9BFI - chain A; structure by electron microscopy, 2.66 A resolution.

Chain A:
Molecule: High affinity choline transporter 1
Source organism: Homo sapiens
Reference sequence: Q9GZV3 (SC5A7_HUMAN); residues 1-580 here = UniProt positions 1-580
Chain sequence (614 residues; row label = number of the first residue in the row):
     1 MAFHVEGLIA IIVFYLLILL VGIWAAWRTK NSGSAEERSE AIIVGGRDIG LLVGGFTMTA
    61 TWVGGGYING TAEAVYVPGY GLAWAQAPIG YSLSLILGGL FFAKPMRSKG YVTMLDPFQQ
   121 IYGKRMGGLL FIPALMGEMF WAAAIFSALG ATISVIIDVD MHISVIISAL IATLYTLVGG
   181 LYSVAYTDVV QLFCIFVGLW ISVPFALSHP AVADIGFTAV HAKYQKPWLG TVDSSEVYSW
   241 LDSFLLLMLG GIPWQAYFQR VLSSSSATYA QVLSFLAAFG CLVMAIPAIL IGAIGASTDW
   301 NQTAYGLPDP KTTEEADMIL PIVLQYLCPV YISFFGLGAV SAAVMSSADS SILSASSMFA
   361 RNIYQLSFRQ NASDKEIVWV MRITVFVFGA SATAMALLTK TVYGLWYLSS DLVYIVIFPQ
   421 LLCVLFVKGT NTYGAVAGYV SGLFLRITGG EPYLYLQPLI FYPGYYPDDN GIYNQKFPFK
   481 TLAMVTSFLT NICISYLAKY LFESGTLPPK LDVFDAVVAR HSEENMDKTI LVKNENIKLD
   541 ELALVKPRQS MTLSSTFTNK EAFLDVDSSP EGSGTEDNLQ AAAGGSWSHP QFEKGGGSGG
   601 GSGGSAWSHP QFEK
Disordered / not traced: 1, 30-46, 180-182, 369-375, 518-614
Sequence notes: expression tag (581-614)
Swiss-Prot annotation at these positions:
  - motif: Asp527 to Val532 (Dileucine-like motif)
  - glycosylation: Asn301 (N-linked (GlcNAc...) asparagine)
  - natural variant: Asp48 (D48G: In CMS20), Gly65 (G65E: In CMS20), Ile89 (I89V: 40% reduction in choline transmembrane transporter activity), Pro105 (P105S: In CMS20), Tyr111 (Y111H: In CMS20), Tyr175 (Y175C: In CMS20; uncertain significance), Ile291 (I291T: In CMS20; uncertain significance), Val344 (V344L: In CMS20; uncertain significance), Arg361 (R361Q: In CMS20), Phe418 (F418V: In CMS20; uncertain significance), Arg446 (R446G: In CMS20)
  - mutagenesis: Ile89 (I89A: Decreased choline transmembrane transporter activity, only 20% of wild-type choline uptake activity), Glu451 (E451Q: Decreased choline transmembrane transporter activity, only 5% of wild-type choline uptake activity), Ile530 (I530A: No change in protein internalization. No change in choline transmembrane transporter activity), Leu531 to Val532 (Decreased protein internalization; when associated with V-538. Increased choline transmembrane transporter activity; when associated with V-538), Leu531 (L531A: Loss of protein internalization to vesicular structures in neurons. Increased choline transmembrane transporter activity), Val532 (V532A: Decreased protein internalization. Increased choline transmembrane transporter activity), Lys538 (K538V: Decreased protein internalization; when associated with 531-L-V-532. Increased choline transmembrane transporter activity; when associated with 531-L-V-532)
What the authors report for this chain:
  - mutagenesis - D188A, S346A, S347A: abolished catalytic activity
  - disease-associated variants - D349N: abolished catalytic activity (proposed by the authors, not directly observed)

Overview:
UniProt lists 6 mutagenesis sites. The paper reports that D188A, S346A and S347A, among others, abolish
catalytic activity.
Chain A is High affinity choline transporter 1 (Homo sapiens); the structure, Cryo-EM structure of human CHT1
in the apo inward-open state, was determined by electron microscopy together with 9BFJ, 9BFK and 9BIM from the
same study.
